7R0W - chains J and O of the 18 polymer chains in the assembly; structure by electron microscopy, 2.80 A resolution.

[Chain J]
Name: Cytochrome b6-f complex subunit 4
Organism: Synechocystis sp. PCC 6803
Reference sequence: P27589 (PETD_SYNY3); numbering as in UniProt (aligned over 1-160)
Sequence (160 residues; numbered 1 to 160; the number before each row is that of its first residue):
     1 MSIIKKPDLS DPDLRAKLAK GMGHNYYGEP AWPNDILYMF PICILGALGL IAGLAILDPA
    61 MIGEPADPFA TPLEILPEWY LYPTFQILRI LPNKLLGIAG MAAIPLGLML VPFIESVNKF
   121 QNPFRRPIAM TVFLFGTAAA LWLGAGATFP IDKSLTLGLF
Disordered / not traced: 1
Residues lining bound ligands:
  - 6PL ((4S,7R)-4-hydroxy-N,N,N-trimethyl-9-oxo-7-[(palmitoyloxy)methyl]-3,5,8-trioxa-4-phosphahexacosan-1-aminium 4-oxide): Ala47, Leu50, Ile51, Leu54
  - chlorophyll a (CLA): Tyr80, Pro83, Thr84, Ile87, Met101, Ala102, Ile104, Pro105, Leu106, Leu108, Met109, Val111, Glu115, Val132, Phe133, Phe135, Gly136, Ala139, Ala140, Leu143
  - beta,beta-caroten-4-one (ECH): Cys43, Gly46, Leu50
  - heme (HEM): Asn25, Asp35, Met39, Phe40, Cys43, Ile44
  - plastoquinone 9 (PL9; 2,3-dimethyl-5-(3,7,11,15,19,23,27,31,35-nonamethyl-2,6,10,14,18,22,26,30,34-hexatriacontanonaenyl-2,5-cyclohexadiene-1,4-dione-2,3-dimethyl-5-solanesyl-1,4-benzoquinone): Ile36, Phe40, Pro41, Ile44

[Chain O]
Name: Cytochrome b6-f complex subunit 5
Organism: Synechocystis sp. PCC 6803
Reference sequence: P74149 (PETG_SYNY3); numbering as in UniProt (aligned over 1-38)
Sequence (38 residues; each row starts with the number of its first residue):
     1 MIEPLLLGIV LGLIPVTLAG LFVAAYLQYK RGNQFNLD
Disordered / not traced: 33-38
Residues lining bound ligands:
  - 6PL ((4S,7R)-4-hydroxy-N,N,N-trimethyl-9-oxo-7-[(palmitoyloxy)methyl]-3,5,8-trioxa-4-phosphahexacosan-1-aminium 4-oxide): Leu5, Ile9, Leu13
  - beta,beta-caroten-4-one (ECH): Leu13, Val16, Thr17, Ala19, Gly20, Val23, Tyr26, Leu27

[How chain J and chain O interact]
Residue-residue contacts (26):
  Leu54(J) - Leu5(O)  hydrophobic
  Leu54(J) - Ile9(O)  hydrophobic
  Asp58(J) - Leu5(O)
  Met61(J) - Met1(O)  hydrophobic
  Glu74(J) - Met1(O)
  Trp79(J) - Leu6(O)
  Trp79(J) - Leu7(O)  hydrophobic
  Trp79(J) - Val10(O)  hydrophobic
  Tyr82(J) - Met1(O)
  Tyr82(J) - Ile2(O)
  Tyr82(J) - Leu7(O)  hydrophobic
  Asn122(J) - Ala25(O)  hydrogen bond (side chain-backbone)
  Asn122(J) - Tyr29(O)
  Pro123(J) - Phe22(O)  hydrophobic
  Pro123(J) - Ala25(O)
  Phe124(J) - Phe22(O)
  Phe124(J) - Ala25(O)
  Phe124(J) - Tyr26(O)
  Phe124(J) - Tyr29(O)  hydrophobic
  Arg125(J) - Tyr29(O)
  Met130(J) - Phe22(O)  hydrophobic
  Phe133(J) - Leu18(O)  hydrophobic
  Leu134(J) - Phe22(O)  hydrophobic
  Thr137(J) - Leu18(O)
  Leu141(J) - Leu11(O)  hydrophobic
  Thr148(J) - Ile2(O)
Also at the interface, not in a pair above, chain J (18 interface residues in all): Leu76, Glu78
Also at the interface, not in a pair above, chain O (16 interface residues in all): Glu3, Ile14, Gln28

[In short]
The interface between chain J and chain O involves 18 residues on one side and 16 on the other, with 1
hydrogen bond. Its one hydrogen-bonded contact is Asn122(J)-Ala25(O). Beta,beta-caroten-4-one and compound 6PL
are bound between chain J and chain O.
Chain J is Cytochrome b6-f complex subunit 4 and chain O is Cytochrome b6-f complex subunit 5, both from
Synechocystis sp. PCC 6803; the structure, 2.8 Angstrom cryo-EM structure of the dimeric cytochrome b6f-PetP
complex from Synechocystis sp. PCC 6803 with ..., was determined by electron microscopy (same publication as
7ZXY).
